4KPN - chains A and B; structure by X-ray diffraction, 3.35 A resolution.

Chain A (and B):
Name: Nucleoside N-ribohydrolase 1
Organism: Physcomitrella patens
Notes: EC 3.2.2.1; chain B of this document is another copy of the same molecule, construct and numbering; everything in this record applies to it too
UniProt: M1FQT3 (M1FQT3_9BRYO); aligned to UniProt positions 2-332 over residues 3-333 (the alignment contains insertions or deletions, so no single offset holds)
Chain sequence (345 residues; numbered -11 to 333; the number before each row is that of its first residue; numbers below 1 keep their minus sign (Met-11 is residue -11)):
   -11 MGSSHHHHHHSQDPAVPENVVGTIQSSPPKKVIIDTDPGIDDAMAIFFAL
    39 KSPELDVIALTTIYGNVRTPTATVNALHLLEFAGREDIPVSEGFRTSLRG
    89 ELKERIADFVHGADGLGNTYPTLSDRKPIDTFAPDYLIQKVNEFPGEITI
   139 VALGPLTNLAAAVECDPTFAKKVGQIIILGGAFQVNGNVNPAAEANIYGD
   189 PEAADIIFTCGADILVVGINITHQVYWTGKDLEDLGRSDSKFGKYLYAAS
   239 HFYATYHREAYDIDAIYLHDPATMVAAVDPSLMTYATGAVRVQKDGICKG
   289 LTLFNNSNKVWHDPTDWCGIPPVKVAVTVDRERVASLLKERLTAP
Unresolved in the structure: -11 to 15
Differences from the reference sequence: expression tag (-11 to 2)
Ion coordination: Ca2+: Asp25, Asp30, Leu141, Asp258

Interface between chain A and chain B:
Pairs across the interface (66):
  Phe97(A) with His300(B); Asp301(B)
  Gln172(A) with Gln172(B)
  Val173(A) with Gln172(B)
  Asn174(A) with Gln172(B); Leu291(B); Phe292(B), hydrogen bond (side chain-backbone); Asn294(B)
  Gly175(A) with Trp299(B)
  Asn176(A) with Lys297(B), hydrogen bond (backbone-side chain); Trp299(B)
  Val177(A) with Trp299(B)
  Asn178(A) with Trp299(B); Thr303(B); Trp305(B)
  Pro179(A) with Leu291(B); Asn293(B); Trp299(B); Thr303(B); Trp305(B)
  Ala180(A) with Leu291(B), hydrophobic; Trp305(B), hydrophobic
  Tyr244(A) with Lys297(B), hydrogen bond; His300(B)
  Glu247(A) with His300(B), salt bridge
  Ala248(A) with Asn296(B); Lys297(B)
  Tyr249(A) with Lys297(B), hydrogen bond
  Arg279(A) with Ile285(B)
  Val280(A) with Ile285(B)
  Gln281(A) with Gln281(B); Asp283(B), hydrogen bond (side chain-backbone); Gly284(B), hydrogen bond (side chain-backbone); Ile285(B), hydrogen bond (side chain-backbone); Cys286(B), hydrogen bond (side chain-backbone)
  Asp283(A) with Gln281(B), hydrogen bond (backbone-side chain)
  Gly284(A) with Gln281(B), hydrogen bond (backbone-side chain)
  Ile285(A) with Arg279(B); Val280(B); Gln281(B), hydrogen bond (backbone-side chain); Asp304(B); Trp305(B), hydrophobic
  Cys286(A) with Gln281(B), hydrogen bond (backbone-side chain); Leu289(B), hydrophobic
  Leu289(A) with Leu289(B), hydrophobic; Leu291(B), hydrophobic
  Leu291(A) with Asn174(B); Pro179(B); Ala180(B), hydrophobic; Leu289(B), hydrophobic
  Phe292(A) with Asn174(B)
  Asn293(A) with Pro179(B)
  Asn294(A) with Asn174(B)
  Lys297(A) with Asn174(B)
  Val298(A) with Glu247(B); Ala248(B)
  Trp299(A) with Gly175(B); Asn176(B); Val177(B); Asn178(B); Pro179(B)
  His300(A) with Phe97(B)
  Thr303(A) with Pro179(B)
  Asp304(A) with Ile285(B)
  Trp305(A) with Pro179(B); Ala180(B), hydrophobic
Also at the interface, not in a pair above, chain A (34 interface residues in all): Asp301
Also at the interface, not in a pair above, chain B (35 interface residues in all): Val173, Asp193, Ser295, Val298

Summary:
34 residues of chain A face 35 of chain B across their interface, with 12 hydrogen bonds and 1 salt bridge.
Polar pairs include Glu247(A)-His300(B), Asn174(A)-Phe292(B) and Asn176(A)-Lys297(B). Asp25(A), Asp30(A),
Leu141(A) and Asp258(A) form the Ca2+ site.
Both chains are Nucleoside N-ribohydrolase 1 (Physcomitrella patens). Entry 4KPN (Plant nucleoside hydrolase -
PpNRh1 enzyme) was determined by X-ray diffraction together with 4KPO from the same study.
